1MTB - chains A and B; structure by X-ray diffraction, 2.50 A resolution.

== Chain A (and B) ==
Name: Protease retropepsin
From: Human immunodeficiency virus 1
Notes: EC 3.4.23.16; chain B of this document is another copy of the same molecule, construct and numbering; everything in this record applies to it too
UniProt: P03369 (POL_HV1A2); residues 1-99 here correspond to UniProt positions 57-155 (UniProt number = residue number + 56)
Chain sequence (99 residues; each row starts with the number of its first residue):
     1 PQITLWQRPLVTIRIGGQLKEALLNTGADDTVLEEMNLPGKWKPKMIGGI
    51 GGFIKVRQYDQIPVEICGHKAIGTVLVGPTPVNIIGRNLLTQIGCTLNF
Differences from the reference sequence: engineered mutation Asn25 (Asp81 in P03369)
Small-molecule neighbours: Fortovase (ROC; (2S)-N-[(2S,3R)-4-[(2S,3S,4aS,8aS)-3-(tert-butylcarbamoyl)-3,4,4a,5,6,7,8,8a-octahydro-1H-isoquinolin-2-yl]-3-hydroxy-1 -phenyl-butan-2-yl]-2-(quinolin-2-ylcarbonylamino)butanediamide): Asn25, Gly27, Ala28, Asp29, Asp30, Val32, Ile47, Gly48, Gly49, Ile50, Phe53, Thr80, Pro81, Ile84
What the authors report for this chain:
  - conformationally variable residues (loop rearrangement): Lys45 to Ile54

== Chain A / chain B interface ==
Residue-residue contacts - 87 pairs, chain A then chain B:
  Pro1(A) - Leu97(B)
  Pro1(A) - Asn98(B)
  Pro1(A) - Phe99(B)  hydrogen bond (backbone-backbone)
  Gln2(A) - Thr96(B)
  Gln2(A) - Leu97(B)
  Gln2(A) - Asn98(B)  hydrogen bond
  Ile3(A) - Thr96(B)
  Ile3(A) - Leu97(B)  hydrogen bond (backbone-backbone)
  Ile3(A) - Phe99(B)  hydrophobic
  Leu5(A) - Arg87(B)  hydrogen bond (backbone-side chain)
  Leu5(A) - Leu90(B)  hydrophobic
  Leu5(A) - Thr91(B)
  Leu5(A) - Cys95(B)
  Trp6(A) - Arg87(B)  hydrogen bond (backbone-side chain)
  Trp6(A) - Thr91(B)
  Gln7(A) - Arg87(B)
  Arg8(A) - Asp29(B)  salt bridge
  Arg8(A) - Arg87(B)
  Pro9(A) - Thr26(B)
  Pro9(A) - Arg87(B)
  Leu23(A) - Gly27(B)
  Leu24(A) - Thr26(B)  hydrogen bond (backbone-side chain)
  Leu24(A) - Gly27(B)
  Leu24(A) - Leu97(B)  hydrophobic
  Asn25(A) - Asn25(B)  hydrogen bond
  Asn25(A) - Thr26(B)
  Asn25(A) - Gly27(B)
  Thr26(A) - Leu5(B)
  Thr26(A) - Pro9(B)
  Thr26(A) - Leu24(B)  hydrogen bond (side chain-backbone)
  Thr26(A) - Asn25(B)
  Thr26(A) - Thr26(B)  hydrogen bond (side chain-backbone)
  Gly27(A) - Asn25(B)  hydrogen bond (backbone-side chain)
  Asp29(A) - Arg8(B)  salt bridge
  Ile47(A) - Ile50(B)  hydrophobic
  Gly48(A) - Ile50(B)
  Gly49(A) - Ile50(B)
  Ile50(A) - Gly49(B)
  Ile50(A) - Ile50(B)
  Ile50(A) - Gly51(B)  hydrogen bond (backbone-backbone)
  Ile50(A) - Gly52(B)  hydrogen bond (backbone-backbone)
  Ile50(A) - Ile54(B)  hydrophobic
  Ile50(A) - Thr80(B)
  Gly51(A) - Gly51(B)
  Gly51(A) - Gly52(B)
  Gly51(A) - Ile54(B)
  Gly52(A) - Gly51(B)
  Ile54(A) - Ile50(B)
  His69(A) - Phe99(B)
  Arg87(A) - Leu5(B)  hydrogen bond (side chain-backbone)
  Arg87(A) - Trp6(B)
  Arg87(A) - Gln7(B)
  Arg87(A) - Arg8(B)
  Arg87(A) - Pro9(B)
  Leu90(A) - Leu5(B)  hydrophobic
  Thr91(A) - Leu5(B)
  Thr91(A) - Trp6(B)
  Ile93(A) - Phe99(B)
  Gly94(A) - Asn98(B)
  Gly94(A) - Phe99(B)
  Cys95(A) - Leu5(B)
  Cys95(A) - Leu97(B)  hydrophobic
  Cys95(A) - Asn98(B)
  Cys95(A) - Phe99(B)  hydrophobic
  Thr96(A) - Gln2(B)
  Thr96(A) - Ile3(B)
  Thr96(A) - Thr96(B)
  Thr96(A) - Leu97(B)
  Thr96(A) - Asn98(B)  hydrogen bond (backbone-backbone)
  Leu97(A) - Pro1(B)
  Leu97(A) - Gln2(B)
  Leu97(A) - Ile3(B)  hydrogen bond (backbone-backbone)
  Leu97(A) - Thr26(B)
  Leu97(A) - Thr96(B)
  Leu97(A) - Leu97(B)  hydrophobic
  Asn98(A) - Pro1(B)
  Asn98(A) - Gln2(B)  hydrogen bond
  Asn98(A) - Gly94(B)
  Asn98(A) - Cys95(B)
  Asn98(A) - Thr96(B)  hydrogen bond (backbone-backbone)
  Asn98(A) - Asn98(B)  hydrogen bond
  Phe99(A) - Pro1(B)  hydrogen bond (backbone-backbone)
  Phe99(A) - Ile3(B)  hydrophobic
  Phe99(A) - His69(B)  hydrogen bond (backbone-side chain)
  Phe99(A) - Ile93(B)  hydrophobic
  Phe99(A) - Gly94(B)
  Phe99(A) - Cys95(B)  hydrophobic
Other interface residues (no listed pair), chain A (34 interface residues in all): Thr4, Thr80
Other interface residues (no listed pair), chain B (37 interface residues in all): Thr4, Leu23, Ile47, Gly48, Ile66, Cys67, Pro81

== Summary ==
The interface between chain A and chain B involves 34 residues on one side and 37 on the other, with 20
hydrogen bonds and 2 salt bridges. Polar pairs include Arg8(A)-Asp29(B), Gln2(A)-Asn98(B) and
Leu5(A)-Arg87(B). Ligands of chain A: Fortovase. The paper reports conformational variability at Lys45(A).
Chain A and chain B are both Protease retropepsin (Human immunodeficiency virus 1); the structure, Viability
of a drug-resistant HIV-1 protease mutant: structural insights for better antiviral therapy, was determined by
X-ray diffraction together with 1MT7, 1MT8, 1MT9 and 1N49 from the same study.
